Entry 5X5G (X-ray diffraction, 2.00 A resolution); this record covers chain A.

== Chain A ==
Protein: Beta-lactamase
From: Serratia marcescens
Notes: EC 3.5.2.6
UniProt: A0A0B6VPP7 (A0A0B6VPP7_SERMA); residues 10-289 here correspond to UniProt positions 30-309 (UniProt number = residue number + 20)
Chain sequence (280 residues; each row starts with the number of its first residue):
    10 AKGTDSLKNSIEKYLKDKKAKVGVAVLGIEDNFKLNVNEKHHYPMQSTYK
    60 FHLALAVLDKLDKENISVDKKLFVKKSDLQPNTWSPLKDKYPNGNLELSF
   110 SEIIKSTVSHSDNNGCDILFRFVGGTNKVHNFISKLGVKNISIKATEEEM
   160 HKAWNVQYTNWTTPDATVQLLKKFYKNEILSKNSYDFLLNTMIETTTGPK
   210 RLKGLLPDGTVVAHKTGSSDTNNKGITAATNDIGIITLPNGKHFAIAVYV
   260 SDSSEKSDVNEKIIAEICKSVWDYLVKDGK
Not modelled in the structure: 10-11, 287-289
Covalent attachments: compound OP0 linked to S56
Bound ions: Na+: M159, A162, W163
Small-molecule neighbours: OP0 ((2S,5R)-N-(2-aminoethoxy)-1-formyl-5-[(sulfooxy)amino]piperidine-2-carboxamide): Q55, K59, P90, N91, W93, S120, N122, E156, M159, H160, T206, R210, K224, T225, G226, S227, D229

== In short ==
Covalently linked compound OP0: at S56. M159, A162 and W163 coordinate Na+.
Chain A is Beta-lactamase (Serratia marcescens); the structure, Crystal structure of TLA-3 extended-spectrum
beta-lactamase in a complex with OP0595, was determined by X-ray diffraction together with 5GS8 and 5GWA from
the same study.
